8TR6 - chains A and B of the 3 polymer chains in the assembly; structure by electron microscopy, 2.18 A resolution.

# Chain A (and B)
Name: P2X purinoceptor 7
Notes: chain B of this document is another copy of the same molecule, construct and numbering; everything in this record applies to it too
UniProtKB: Q64663 (P2RX7_RAT); residue numbers follow UniProt; this construct covers 1-595
Sequence (595 residues; row label = number of the first residue in the row):
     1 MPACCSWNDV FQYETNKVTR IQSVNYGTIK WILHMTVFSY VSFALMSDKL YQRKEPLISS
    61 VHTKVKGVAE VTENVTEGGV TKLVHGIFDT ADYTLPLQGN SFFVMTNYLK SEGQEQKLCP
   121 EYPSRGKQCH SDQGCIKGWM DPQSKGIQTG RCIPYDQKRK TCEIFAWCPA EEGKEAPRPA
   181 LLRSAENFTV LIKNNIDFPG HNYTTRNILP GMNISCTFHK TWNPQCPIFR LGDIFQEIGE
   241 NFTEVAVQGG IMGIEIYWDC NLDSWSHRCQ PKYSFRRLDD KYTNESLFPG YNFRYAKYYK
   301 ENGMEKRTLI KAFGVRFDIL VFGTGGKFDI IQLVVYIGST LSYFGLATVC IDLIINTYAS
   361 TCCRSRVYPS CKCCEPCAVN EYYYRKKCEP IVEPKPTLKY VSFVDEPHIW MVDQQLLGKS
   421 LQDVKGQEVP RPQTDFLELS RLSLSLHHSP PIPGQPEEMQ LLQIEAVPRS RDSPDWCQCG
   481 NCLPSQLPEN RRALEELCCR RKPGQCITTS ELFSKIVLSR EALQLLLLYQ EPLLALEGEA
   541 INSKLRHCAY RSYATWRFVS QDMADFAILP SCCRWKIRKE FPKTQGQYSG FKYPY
Not modelled in the structure: 1-5, 75-80, 443-471
Swiss-Prot annotation at these positions:
  - region: Ser360 to Cys377 (C-cys anchor)
  - binding site (ATP): Thr189, Arg294, Lys311
  - binding site (Na(+)): Ser342
  - binding site (Zn(2+)): Cys479, Cys499, Cys506, Cys572
  - binding site (GTP): Arg546, His547, Tyr550, Ala567, Lys583, Ser589, Gly590
  - site: Ser342 (Selectivity filter 1)
  - modified residue: Arg125 (ADP-ribosylarginine)
  - lipidation (S-palmitoyl cysteine): Cys4, Cys362, Cys363, Cys374, Cys377
  - glycosylation (N-linked (GlcNAc...) asparagine): Asn74, Asn187, Asn202, Asn213, Asn241, Asn284
Cystine bridges: Cys119-Cys168, Cys129-Cys152, Cys135-Cys162, Cys216-Cys226, Cys260-Cys269
Glycans and other covalent adducts: N-acetylglucosamine (NAG) linked to Asn187, Asn202, Asn241; palmitic acid (PLM) linked to Ser360, Cys362, Cys363, Cys374, Cys377
Bound ions: Na+: Ser342 (shared with Ser342(B) of chain B; 1 residue of chain C); Zn2+ site 1: Cys477, Cys479, Cys482, Cys498; Zn2+ site 2: Cys479, Cys499, Cys506, Cys572
Small-molecule neighbours:
  - GDP (guanosine-5'-diphosphate): Arg546, His547, Tyr550, Ala564, Asp565, Ala567, Ile568, Leu569, Arg574, Arg578, Lys583, Gln587, Tyr588, Ser589, Gly590, Phe591, Lys592
  - KE3 (3-{[(5R)-5-(2,3-dichlorophenyl)tetrazolidin-1-yl]methyl}pyridine): Phe88, Ala91, Asp92, Tyr93, Thr94, Leu95, Phe103, Met105, Tyr108, Lys110, Phe293, Tyr295, Lys297, Ile310, Ala312
From the paper describing this entry:
  - Na+ coordination: Ser342
  - conformationally variable residues (loop rearrangement): Phe88 to Asn100
  - binding site for KE3: Phe88, Leu95, Met105, Tyr108, Phe293, Tyr295, Tyr298, Ile310, Ala312
  - mutagenesis - Y298A: abolished expression

# Interface between chain A and chain B
Contacting residue pairs (196):
  Asn8(A) with Gln22(B)
  Val10(A) with Trp31(B), hydrogen bond (backbone-side chain)
  Phe11(A) with Ile21(B); Gln22(B); Ser23(B); Val24(B); Thr28(B)
  Gln12(A) with Arg20(B), hydrogen bond; Ile21(B); Gln22(B); Gly27(B); Lys30(B), hydrogen bond (backbone-side chain)
  Tyr13(A) with Thr19(B); Arg20(B); Ile21(B), hydrogen bond (backbone-backbone); Tyr26(B), hydrophobic; Lys30(B); Thr348(B), hydrogen bond (side chain-backbone); Ile351(B), hydrophobic; Asp352(B), hydrogen bond
  Glu14(A) with Val18(B); Thr19(B); Arg20(B)
  Thr15(A) with Val18(B); Thr19(B), hydrogen bond (backbone-backbone); Asp352(B), hydrogen bond; Lys387(B), hydrogen bond
  Asn16(A) with Asn16(B); Lys17(B); Val18(B); Lys387(B), hydrogen bond (backbone-side chain)
  Lys17(A) with Lys17(B), hydrogen bond (backbone-backbone); Val18(B); Thr19(B), hydrogen bond; Lys386(B); Lys387(B)
  Val18(A) with Lys387(B), hydrogen bond (backbone-backbone); Cys388(B); Glu389(B), hydrogen bond (backbone-backbone)
  Thr19(A) with Glu389(B); Ile391(B)
  Arg20(A) with Tyr384(B), hydrogen bond; Cys388(B); Glu389(B), hydrogen bond (backbone-backbone); Pro390(B); Ile391(B), hydrogen bond (backbone-backbone)
  Ile21(A) with Ile391(B)
  Gln22(A) with Ile391(B), hydrogen bond (backbone-backbone); Val392(B); Glu393(B); Gln427(B)
  Ser23(A) with Glu393(B), hydrogen bond
  Asn25(A) with Glu393(B)
  Ile58(A) with Glu255(B); Arg276(B); Leu320(B), hydrophobic; Phe322(B), hydrophobic
  Ser60(A) with Leu278(B); Arg316(B), hydrogen bond; Asp318(B), hydrogen bond
  Val61(A) with Arg316(B), hydrogen bond (backbone-side chain)
  His62(A) with Ile251(B); Gly290(B); Tyr291(B)
  Lys64(A) with Phe288(B); Asn292(B), hydrogen bond (side chain-backbone); Phe293(B)
  Lys66(A) with Pro142(B); Phe288(B)
  Gly67(A) with Pro142(B)
  Val68(A) with Met140(B); Asp141(B); Pro142(B), hydrophobic; Lys145(B); Gly146(B); Ile147(B), hydrophobic
  Ala69(A) with Met140(B)
  Glu70(A) with Met140(B); Ile147(B); Phe165(B)
  His85(A) with Phe165(B)
  Gly86(A) with Gln116(B)
  Ile87(A) with Gln116(B), hydrogen bond (backbone-side chain); Lys145(B); Ile147(B), hydrophobic; Phe165(B), hydrophobic; Ala166(B); Trp167(B), hydrogen bond (backbone-side chain)
  Asp89(A) with Trp167(B); Arg294(B), salt bridge; Arg307(B), salt bridge
  Thr90(A) with Lys145(B); Arg294(B), hydrogen bond
  Ala91(A) with Arg294(B); Ala296(B); Tyr298(B), hydrogen bond (backbone-side chain); Arg307(B); Leu309(B), hydrophobic
  Asp92(A) with Trp167(B), hydrogen bond; Tyr298(B), hydrogen bond; Arg307(B), salt bridge
  Pro96(A) with Phe293(B), hydrophobic
  Leu97(A) with Leu97(B), hydrophobic
  Gln98(A) with Tyr291(B), hydrogen bond; Asn292(B), hydrogen bond (side chain-backbone); Phe293(B); Arg316(B), hydrogen bond (backbone-side chain)
  Gly99(A) with Arg316(B)
  Glu112(A) with Lys300(B), salt bridge; Glu305(B)
  Leu191(A) with Leu287(B); Phe288(B), hydrophobic
  Lys193(A) with Thr283(B); Leu287(B), hydrogen bond (side chain-backbone); Phe288(B), hydrogen bond (side chain-backbone)
  Asn195(A) with Arg276(B), hydrogen bond; Leu278(B), hydrogen bond (side chain-backbone)
  Asp197(A) with Glu255(B); Arg276(B), salt bridge
  Pro199(A) with Phe322(B), hydrophobic
  Thr204(A) with Arg276(B), hydrogen bond
  Arg206(A) with Asp280(B), salt bridge
  Ile208(A) with Leu287(B), hydrophobic
  Ile214(A) with Ser286(B)
  Tyr295(A) with Tyr295(B)
  Lys297(A) with Tyr298(B); Glu305(B), salt bridge
  Tyr299(A) with Lys300(B), hydrogen bond
  Ile330(A) with Tyr40(B)
  Ile331(A) with Tyr40(B); Ser47(B); Asp48(B); Leu50(B), hydrophobic
  Val334(A) with Tyr40(B); Tyr343(B), hydrogen bond (backbone-side chain)
  Val335(A) with Tyr336(B), hydrophobic; Ser339(B)
  Ile337(A) with Tyr343(B)
  Gly338(A) with Ser339(B); Tyr343(B), hydrogen bond (backbone-side chain)
  Ser339(A) with Ser339(B), hydrogen bond (backbone-backbone)
  Leu341(A) with Ser342(B); Tyr343(B), hydrophobic
  Ser342(A) with Ser342(B), hydrogen bond
  Val379(A) with Pro394(B), hydrophobic; Tyr595(B), hydrophobic
  Tyr382(A) with Ile391(B); Val392(B); Pro394(B), hydrophobic; Asp562(B), hydrogen bond; Tyr595(B)
  Tyr383(A) with Ile391(B), hydrophobic; Glu393(B); Pro394(B)
  Arg385(A) with Tyr595(B)
  Lys386(A) with Glu389(B), salt bridge; Asp562(B), salt bridge
  Glu389(A) with Lys17(B), salt bridge
  Val404(A) with Leu533(B), hydrophobic
  Gln427(A) with Asn8(B)
  Thr434(A) with Tyr529(B)
  Asp435(A) with Gln561(B)
  Phe436(A) with Leu526(B), hydrophobic; Cys548(B); Arg551(B); Ser552(B); Thr555(B); Gln561(B)
  Leu437(A) with Thr434(B); Asp435(B); Thr555(B); Val559(B)
  Glu438(A) with Glu438(B)
  Leu439(A) with Leu526(B); Tyr529(B), hydrophobic
  Ser440(A) with Ile516(B); Ser552(B)
  Arg441(A) with Leu439(B), hydrogen bond (side chain-backbone); Arg441(B), hydrogen bond (side chain-backbone); Leu442(B); Leu526(B)
  Leu442(A) with Ala522(B), hydrophobic; Leu525(B)
  Arg500(A) with Leu533(B)
  Gln505(A) with Leu533(B)
  Ser510(A) with Pro532(B)
  Leu512(A) with Leu525(B), hydrophobic; Leu528(B); Tyr529(B)
  Ile516(A) with Tyr529(B), hydrophobic
  Leu526(A) with Arg441(B)
  Tyr529(A) with Leu437(B)
  Trp556(A) with Tyr529(B), hydrogen bond (side chain-backbone); Pro532(B), hydrophobic
  Arg557(A) with Gln530(B); Pro532(B)
Also at the interface, not in a pair above, chain A (95 interface residues in all): Val24, Lys110, Met212, Thr308, Asp329, Tyr384, Cys506, Ile507, Lys515, Thr555
Also at the interface, not in a pair above, chain B (109 interface residues in all): Glu14, Ala44, Leu95, Arg277, Asn284, Pro289, Ala347, Ile355, Met411, Ser440, Lys515, Tyr593

# Summary
Chain A and chain B form an interface of 95 and 109 residues respectively; the contacts include 46 hydrogen
bonds and 10 salt bridges. Polar contacts include Asp89(A)-Arg294(B), Asp89(A)-Arg307(B) and
Asp92(A)-Arg307(B). The paper reports a binding site for KE3 at Phe88(A), Leu95(A) and Met105(A) among others;
Y298A of chain A abolishes expression.
Chain A and chain B are both P2X purinoceptor 7; the structure, Cryo-EM structure of the rat P2X7 receptor in
complex with the allosteric antagonist A438079, was determined by electron microscopy, deposited together with
8TR7, 8TR8, 8TRA, 8TRB and 8TRK.
